8FAD - chains B and F of the 6 polymer chains in the assembly; structure by electron microscopy, 4.00 A resolution.

Chain B (and F):
Name: Transmembrane protein gp41
Organism: Human immunodeficiency virus 1
Notes: chain F of this document is another copy of the same molecule, construct and numbering; everything in this record applies to it too
Reference sequence: P19550 (ENV_HV1S1); residues 520-657 here correspond to UniProt positions 511-648 (UniProt number = residue number - 9)
Amino-acid sequence (138 residues; each row starts with the number of its first residue):
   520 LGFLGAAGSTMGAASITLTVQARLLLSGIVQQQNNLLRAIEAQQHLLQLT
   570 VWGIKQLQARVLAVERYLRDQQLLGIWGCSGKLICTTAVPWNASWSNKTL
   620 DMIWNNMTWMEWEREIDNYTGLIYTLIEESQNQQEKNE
Construct notes: conflict Ala533 (Arg524 in P19550), Ile535 (Leu526 in P19550), Leu543 (Gln534 in P19550), Arg588 (Lys579 in P19550), Thr618 (Ser609 in P19550), Met621 (Gln612 in P19550), Gly640 (Asn631 in P19550)
UniProt features mapped onto this chain:
  - region: Lys574 to Leu592 (Immunosuppression)
  - glycosylation (N-linked (GlcNAc...) asparagine): Asn611, Asn616, Asn625, Asn637
Disulfides: Cys598-Cys604
Glycans and other covalent adducts: N-acetylglucosamine (NAG) linked to Asn611, Asn616, Asn625, Asn637
From the paper describing this entry:
  - self-association interface (contacts with another copy of this molecule); pairs are residue here / residue on that copy: Thr538-Asn651 (hydrogen bond)

Interface between chain B and chain F:
Residue-residue contacts - 22 pairs, chain B then chain F:
  Gln577(B) with Leu566(F), hydrogen bond (side chain-backbone)
  Val580(B) with Arg579(F)
  Leu581(B) with Arg579(F)
  Glu584(B) with Gly547(F); Arg579(F), salt bridge
  Arg588(B) with Leu545(F); Gly547(F)
  Gln591(B) with Ala541(F); Leu545(F); Tyr586(F); Lys601(F)
  Ile595(B) with Thr538(F); Ala541(F); Arg542(F); Leu602(F)
  Glu647(B) with Thr538(F)
  Asn651(B) with Ile535(F), hydrogen bond (side chain-backbone); Thr538(F), hydrogen bond
  Glu654(B) with Leu537(F); Leu602(F); Ile603(F)
  Lys655(B) with Ile535(F)
Interface residues without a listed pair, chain B (17 interface residues in all): Leu568, Ile573, Arg585, Leu587, Gln590, Gly594
Interface residues without a listed pair, chain F (19 interface residues in all): Ser534, His564, Leu565, Leu568, Val583, Leu587

Summary:
The interface between chain B and chain F involves 17 residues on one side and 19 on the other, with 3
hydrogen bonds and 1 salt bridge. Polar contacts include Glu584(B)-Arg579(F), Gln577(B)-Leu566(F) and
Asn651(B)-Ile535(F). N-acetylglucosamine is covalently linked to Asn611(B), Asn616(B), Asn625(B) and
Asn637(B). The paper reports a self-association interface involving Thr538(B) and Asn651(B).
Both chains are Transmembrane protein gp41 (Human immunodeficiency virus 1). Entry 8FAD (Asymmetric structure
of cleaved HIV-1 AD8 envelope glycoprotein trimer in styrene-maleic acid lipid nanoparticles) was determined
by electron microscopy together with 8FAE from the same study.
